PDB entry 9BXS | electron microscopy, 3.37 A resolution | chains B and D of the 5 polymer chains in the assembly

# Chain B
Name: Ribonucleoside-diphosphate reductase subunit alpha
From: Bacillus subtilis
Notes: EC 1.17.4.1
UniProtKB: P50620 (RIR1_BACSU); residue numbers follow UniProt; this construct covers 1-700
Chain sequence (700 residues; each row starts with the number of its first residue):
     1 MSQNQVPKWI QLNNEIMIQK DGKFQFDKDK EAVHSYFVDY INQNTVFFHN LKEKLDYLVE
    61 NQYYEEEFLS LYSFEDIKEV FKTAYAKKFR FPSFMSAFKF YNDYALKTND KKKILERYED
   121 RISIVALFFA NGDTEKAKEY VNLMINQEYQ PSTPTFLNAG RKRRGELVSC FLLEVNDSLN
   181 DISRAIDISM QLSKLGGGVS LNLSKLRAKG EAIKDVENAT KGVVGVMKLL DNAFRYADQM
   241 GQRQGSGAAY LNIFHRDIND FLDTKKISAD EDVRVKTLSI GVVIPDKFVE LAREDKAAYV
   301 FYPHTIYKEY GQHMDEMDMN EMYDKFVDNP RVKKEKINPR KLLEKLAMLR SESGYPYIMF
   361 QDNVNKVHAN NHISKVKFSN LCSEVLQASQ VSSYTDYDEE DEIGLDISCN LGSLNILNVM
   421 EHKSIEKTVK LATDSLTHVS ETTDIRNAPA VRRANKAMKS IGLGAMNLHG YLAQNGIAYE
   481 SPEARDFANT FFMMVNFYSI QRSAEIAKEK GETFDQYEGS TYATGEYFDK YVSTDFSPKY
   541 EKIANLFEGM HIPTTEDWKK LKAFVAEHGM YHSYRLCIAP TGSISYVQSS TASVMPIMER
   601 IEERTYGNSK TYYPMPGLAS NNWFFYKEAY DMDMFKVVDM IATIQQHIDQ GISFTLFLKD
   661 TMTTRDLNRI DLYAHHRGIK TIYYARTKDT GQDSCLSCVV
Disordered / not traced: 1-5, 689-700
Swiss-Prot annotation at these positions:
  - active site: Asn380 (Proton acceptor), Cys382 (Cysteine radical intermediate), Glu384 (Proton acceptor)
  - binding site (substrate): Thr153, Ser169, Cys170, Gly198, Asn380 to Glu384, Pro580 to Ile584
  - site: Cys170 (Important for hydrogen atom transfer), Asp177 (Allosteric effector binding), Arg207 (Allosteric effector binding), Cys409 (Important for hydrogen atom transfer), Tyr683 (Important for electron transfer), Tyr684 (Important for electron transfer), Cys695 (Interacts with thioredoxin/glutaredoxin), Cys698 (Interacts with thioredoxin/glutaredoxin)
  - mutagenesis: His255 (H255Y: In ts-A 73; temperature-sensitive lethal mutation)
Disulfides: Cys170-Cys409
Small-molecule neighbours:
  - ATP (adenosine-5'-triphosphate): Val33, His34, Phe37, Asn42, Lys88, Phe89, Arg90, Phe91, Arg117
  - GDP (guanosine-5'-diphosphate): Phe47, Phe48, His49, Asn50, Leu51, Lys54, Lys78, Phe81, Lys82, Tyr85, Asp120
  - dTTP (TTP), molecule 1: Asp177, Ser178, Leu179, Ile182, Leu206, Arg207, Ala212, Ile213, Lys214, Thr220, Lys221
  - dTTP (TTP), molecule 2: Lys194, Tyr236, Ala237, Asp238
Reported in the primary citation:
  - catalytic residues: Cys382 (citing earlier work)

# Chain D
Name: Ribonucleoside-diphosphate reductase subunit beta
From: Bacillus subtilis
Notes: EC 1.17.4.1
UniProtKB: P50621 (RIR2_BACSU); numbering as in UniProt (aligned over 1-329)
Chain sequence (350 residues; each row starts with the number of its first residue; numbers below 1 keep their minus sign (Met-20 is residue -20)):
   -20 MGSSHHHHHH SSGLVPRGSH MMTKIYDAAN WSKHEDDFTQ MFYNQNVKQF WLPEEIALNG
    40 DLLTWKYLGK NEQDTYMKVL AGLTLLDTEQ GNTGMPIVAE HVDGHQRKAV LNFMAMMENA
   100 VHAKSYSNIF MTLAPTETIN EVFEWVKQNK YLQKKAQMIV GLYKAIQKDD EISLFKAMVA
   160 SVYLESFLFY SGFYYPLYFY GQGKLMQSGE IINLILRDEA IHGVYVGLLA QEIYNKQTEE
   220 KKAELREFAI DLLNQLYENE LEYTEDLYDQ VGLSHDVKKF IRYNANKALM NLGFDPYFEE
   280 EDINPIVLNG LNTKTKSHDF FSMKGNGYKK ATVEPLKDDD FYFEDEKEQI
Disordered / not traced: -20 to 15, 291-310, 323-329
Differences from the reference sequence: initiating methionine (-20); expression tag (-19 to 0)
Swiss-Prot annotation at these positions:
  - active site: Tyr105
  - binding site (Fe cation): Asp66, Glu97, His101, Glu164, Glu198, His201
Metal / ion sites: Mn2+ site 1: Asp66, Glu97, His101, Glu198; Mn2+ site 2: Glu97, Glu164, Glu198, His201

# Interface between chain B and chain D
Pairs across the interface (30; chain B residue first):
  Ala292(B) with Phe320(D)
  Arg293(B) with Phe320(D); Tyr321(D)
  Glu294(B) with Tyr321(D)
  Arg340(B) with Leu315(D); Lys316(D); Asp317(D); Phe320(D)
  Leu343(B) with Phe320(D), hydrophobic
  Glu344(B) with Pro314(D); Leu315(D), hydrogen bond (side chain-backbone)
  Phe635(B) with Phe322(D), hydrophobic
  Thr663(B) with Thr311(D); Glu313(D), hydrogen bond
  Thr664(B) with Thr311(D), hydrogen bond (backbone-backbone); Val312(D); Glu313(D), hydrogen bond (side chain-backbone)
  Arg665(B) with Glu313(D), salt bridge; Pro314(D); Lys316(D); Asp319(D), salt bridge
  Asn668(B) with Leu315(D)
  Arg669(B) with Asp318(D); Asp319(D), salt bridge; Phe322(D)
  Leu672(B) with Asp319(D); Phe320(D), hydrophobic; Phe322(D)
  Tyr673(B) with Phe322(D)
  His676(B) with Phe322(D)
Also at the interface, not in a pair above, chain B (16 interface residues in all): Val289

# Overview
The interface between chain B and chain D involves 16 residues on one side and 12 on the other; the contacts
include 4 hydrogen bonds and 3 salt bridges. Polar contacts include Arg665(B)-Glu313(D), Arg665(B)-Asp319(D)
and Arg669(B)-Asp319(D). Bound to chain B: dTTP, ATP and GDP. The paper reports the catalytic residue
Cys382(B).
Chain B is Ribonucleoside-diphosphate reductase subunit alpha and chain D is Ribonucleoside-diphosphate
reductase subunit beta, both from Bacillus subtilis; the structure, Consensus full-complex model for
pre-reduction condition of Bacillus subtilis ribonucleotide reductase complex, was determined by electron
microscopy, deposited together with 9BW3, 9BWX, 9BX2, 9BX3, 9BX6, 9BX8 and 39 further entries.
